PDB entry 1SRS | X-ray diffraction, 3.20 A resolution | chains C and A of the 4 polymer chains in the assembly

[Chain C]
Molecule: 19-nt DNA strand
Sequence (19 nucleotides; each row starts with the number of its first residue; the depositors numbered this strand downwards along its sequence, so these rows (ascending numbers) run in the REVERSE of the deposited 5'-to-3' order):
    -8 GAAGGATT
     1 AATCCGGTAC C

[Chain A]
Protein: Protein (serum response factor (srf))
Source organism: Homo sapiens
UniProtKB: P11831 (SRF_HUMAN); residues 132-223 here correspond to UniProt positions 87-178 (UniProt number = residue number - 45)
Chain sequence (92 residues; numbered 132 to 223; the number before each row is that of its first residue):
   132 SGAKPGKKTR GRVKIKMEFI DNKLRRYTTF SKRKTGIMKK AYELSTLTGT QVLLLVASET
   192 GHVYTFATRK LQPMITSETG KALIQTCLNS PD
Not modelled in the structure: 132-139

[How chain C and chain A interact]
Contacting residue pairs (20):
  DA-6(C) with Lys163(A), base contact
  DG-5(C) with Thr140(A), hydrogen bond to the base; Val144(A), sugar contact; Ile146(A), phosphate contact; Arg156(A), salt bridge to the phosphate; Lys163(A), hydrogen bond to the base
  DG-4(C) with Thr140(A), base contact; Gly142(A), hydrogen bond to the base; Val144(A), sugar contact; Ile146(A), phosphate contact; Thr160(A), hydrogen bond to the phosphate; Lys163(A), base contact; Arg164(A), salt bridge to the phosphate
  DA-3(C) with Arg143(A), sugar contact; Lys163(A), phosphate contact; Arg164(A), phosphate contact; Gly167(A), phosphate contact
  DT-2(C) with Arg143(A), hydrogen bond to the base; Lys170(A), phosphate contact; Lys171(A), salt bridge to the phosphate
Interface residues without a listed pair, chain C (6 interface residues in all): DT-1

[Overview]
6 residues of chain C and 12 residues of chain A are in contact, with 5 hydrogen bonds and 3 salt bridges.
Among the polar pairs are DG-5(C)-Thr140(A), DG-5(C)-Lys163(A) and DG-4(C)-Gly142(A).
Chain C is a 19-nt DNA strand and chain A is Protein (serum response factor (srf)) (Homo sapiens); the
structure, Serum response factor (srf) core complexed with specific sre DNA, was determined by X-ray
diffraction.
